7JKM - chains L and K of the 3 polymer chains in the assembly; structure by X-ray diffraction, 1.78 A resolution.

# Chain L
Name: REGN1 Antibody Light Chain
Source organism: Homo sapiens
Notes: antibody fragment or engineered binder
Sequence (215 residues; row label = number of the first residue in the row):
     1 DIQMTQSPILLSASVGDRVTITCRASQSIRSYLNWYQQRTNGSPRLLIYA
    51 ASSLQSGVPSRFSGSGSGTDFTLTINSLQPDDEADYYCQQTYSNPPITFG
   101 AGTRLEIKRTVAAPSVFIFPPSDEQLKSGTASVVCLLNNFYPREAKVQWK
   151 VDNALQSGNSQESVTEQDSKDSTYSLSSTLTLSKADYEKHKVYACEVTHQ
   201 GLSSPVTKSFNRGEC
Not modelled in the structure: 215
Cystine bridges: Cys23-Cys88, Cys135-Cys195

# Chain K
Name: anti-Kappa VHH domain nanobody
Source organism: Lama glama
Notes: antibody fragment or engineered binder
Sequence (121 residues; row label = number of the first residue in the row):
     1 EVQLQESGGGLVQPGGSLRLSCAASGRTISRYAMSWFRQAPGKEREFVAT
    51 ARRSGDGAFYADSVQGRFTVSRDDAKNTVYLQMNSLKPEDTAVYYCAIDS
   101 DTFYSGSYDYWGQGTQVTVSA
Not modelled in the structure: 121
Cystine bridges: Cys22-Cys96

# Interface between chain L and chain K
Residue-residue contacts - 34 pairs, chain L then chain K:
  Lys108(L) with Ala58(K), hydrogen bond (side chain-backbone); Phe59(K)
  Thr110(L) with Tyr60(K); Asp62(K), hydrogen bond; Gln65(K)
  Val111(L) with Phe47(K), hydrophobic; Phe59(K), hydrophobic; Tyr60(K), hydrogen bond (backbone-backbone)
  Tyr141(L) with Phe59(K)
  Pro142(L) with Arg52(K)
  Glu144(L) with Arg52(K), salt bridge; Phe103(K); Tyr104(K)
  Ala145(L) with Ser105(K)
  Lys146(L) with Ser105(K)
  Thr198(L) with Ser105(K), hydrogen bond (side chain-backbone); Gly106(K)
  His199(L) with Ser105(K), hydrogen bond (backbone-backbone); Gly106(K)
  Gln200(L) with Ala33(K); Phe37(K); Phe47(K); Thr50(K); Arg52(K), hydrogen bond; Asp99(K), hydrogen bond; Tyr104(K); Ser105(K); Gly106(K); Tyr108(K), hydrogen bond (backbone-side chain)
  Gly201(L) with Phe47(K)
  Leu202(L) with Tyr108(K)
  Ser203(L) with Phe37(K); Arg45(K); Trp111(K)
Interface residues without a listed pair, chain L (16 interface residues in all): Ser12, Arg109
Interface residues without a listed pair, chain K (21 interface residues in all): Gly57, Ala61, Asp101

# Overview
16 residues of chain L and 21 residues of chain K are in contact, with 8 hydrogen bonds and 1 salt bridge.
Among the polar pairs are Glu144(L)-Arg52(K), Lys108(L)-Ala58(K) and Thr110(L)-Asp62(K).
Here chain L is REGN1 Antibody Light Chain (Homo sapiens) and chain K is anti-Kappa VHH domain nanobody (Lama
glama). Entry 7JKM (REGN1 Human Fab in complex with anti-Kappa VHH domain) was determined by X-ray
diffraction.
